PDB entry 7VLD | X-ray diffraction, 2.10 A resolution | chains A and C of the 8 polymer chains in the assembly

# Chain A
Name: Extracellular A1 globin
Source organism: Lamellibrachia satsuma
UniProt: S0BBU7 (S0BBU7_LAMSA); residues 1-146 here correspond to UniProt positions 20-165 (UniProt number = residue number + 19)
Amino-acid sequence (146 residues; each row starts with the number of its first residue):
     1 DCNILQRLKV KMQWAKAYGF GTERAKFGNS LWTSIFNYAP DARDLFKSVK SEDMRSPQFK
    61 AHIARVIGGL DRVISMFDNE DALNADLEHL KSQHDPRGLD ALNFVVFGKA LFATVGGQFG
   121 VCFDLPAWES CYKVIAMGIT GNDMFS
Disulfides: C2-C131
Bound ions: heme Fe: H94 (together with oxygen molecule)
Residues lining bound ligands:
  - heme (HEM): L45, F46, S48, V49, H62, R65, V66, G69, L70, R72, L90, Q93, H94, R97, L99, N103, F104, F107, Y132, I135, I139
  - heme / oxygen molecule: W32, L45, F46, S48, V49, H62, R65, V66, G69, L70, R72, L90, Q93, H94, R97, L99, N103, F104, F107, Y132, I135, I139
  - oxygen molecule (OXY): W32, F46, H62, V66, H94

# Chain C
Name: Extracellular B2 globin
Source organism: Lamellibrachia satsuma
UniProt: S0BCU7 (S0BCU7_LAMSA); residues 1-150 here correspond to UniProt positions 17-166 (UniProt number = residue number + 16)
Amino-acid sequence (150 residues; each row starts with the number of its first residue):
     1 SSNSCTTEDR REMQLMWANV WSAQFTGRRL AIAQAVFKDL FAHVPDAVGL FDRVHGTEID
    61 SSEFKAHCIR VVNGLDSAIG LLSDPSTLNE QLSHLATQHQ ERAGVTKGGF SAIAQSFLRV
   121 MPQVASCFNP DAWSRCFNRI TNGMTEGLAE
Not modelled in the structure: 1
Disulfides: C5-C136
Bound ions: heme Fe: H99 (together with oxygen molecule)
Residues lining bound ligands:
  - heme (HEM): L50, F51, R53, V54, H67, R70, V71, G74, L75, L95, Q98, H99, R102, V105, G109, F110, I113, F137, T141, M144
  - heme / oxygen molecule: F37, L50, F51, R53, V54, H67, R70, V71, G74, L75, L95, Q98, H99, R102, V105, G109, F110, I113, F137, T141, M144
  - oxygen molecule (OXY): F37, F51, H67, V71, H99

# How chain A and chain C interact
Residue-residue contacts (18):
  I4(A) - A31(C)  hydrophobic
  L5(A) - A31(C)
  L5(A) - A35(C)  hydrophobic
  L5(A) - V120(C)  hydrophobic
  L5(A) - Q123(C)
  L8(A) - R28(C)
  L8(A) - A31(C)  hydrophobic
  K9(A) - P122(C)  hydrogen bond (side chain-backbone)
  K9(A) - Q123(C)
  K9(A) - V124(C)
  K9(A) - A125(C)  hydrogen bond (side chain-backbone)
  K9(A) - S126(C)
  M12(A) - N19(C)
  M12(A) - V20(C)  hydrophobic
  M12(A) - R28(C)
  Q13(A) - S126(C)  hydrogen bond
  F119(A) - S126(C)
  C122(A) - C127(C)  disulfide
Other interface residues (no listed pair), chain A (11 interface residues in all): N3, Q6, D124
Other interface residues (no listed pair), chain C (13 interface residues in all): G27
Cross-chain cystine bridges: C122(A)-C127(C)

# Overview
The interface between chain A and chain C involves 11 residues on one side and 13 on the other; the contacts
include 1 disulfide bond and 3 hydrogen bonds. Among the polar pairs are K9(A)-P122(C), K9(A)-A125(C) and
Q13(A)-S126(C).
Here chain A is Extracellular A1 globin and chain C is Extracellular B2 globin, both from Lamellibrachia
satsuma. Entry 7VLD (Oxy-deoxy intermediate of V2 hemoglobin at 69% oxygen saturation) was determined by X-ray
diffraction (same publication as 7VLC, 7VLE and 7VLF).
